PDB entry 2MCG | X-ray diffraction, 2.00 A resolution | chains 1 and 2

# Chain 1 (and 2)
Protein: Immunoglobulin lambda dimer mcg (light chain)
From: Homo sapiens
Notes: chain 2 of this document is another copy of the same molecule, construct and numbering; everything in this record applies to it too
Reference sequence: P01709 (LV2F_HUMAN); residues 2-216 here correspond to UniProt positions 21-235 (UniProt number = residue number + 19)
Chain sequence (216 residues; row label = number of the first residue in the row):
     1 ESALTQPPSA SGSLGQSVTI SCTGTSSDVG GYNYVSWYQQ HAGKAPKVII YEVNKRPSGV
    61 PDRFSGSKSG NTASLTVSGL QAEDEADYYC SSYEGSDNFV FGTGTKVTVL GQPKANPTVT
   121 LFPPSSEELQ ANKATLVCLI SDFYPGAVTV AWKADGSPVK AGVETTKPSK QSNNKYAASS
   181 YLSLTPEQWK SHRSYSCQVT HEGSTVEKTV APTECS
Disulfides: C22-C90, C138-C197
Modified residues: E1 (pyroglutamic acid; PCA)
Construct notes: conflict I20 (Phe39 in P01709), T23 (Ser42 in P01709), V29 (Ile48 in P01709), 19 further conflict positions vs the reference (P01709) not listed
Curated features (UniProtKB/Swiss-Prot):
  - region: S26 to Y34 (Complementarity-determining-1), V35 to Y51 (Framework-2), K55 to C90 (Framework-3), S91 to Y93, G95, S96, N98, F99 (Complementarity-determining-3)

# How chain 1 and chain 2 interact
Cross-chain cystine bridges: C215(1)-C215(2)
Pairs across the interface - 50 pairs, chain 1 then chain 2:
  Q40(1) with Q40(2), hydrogen bond; Y89(2)
  A45(1) with Y89(2), hydrophobic; F101(2)
  P46(1) with F101(2)
  Y51(1) with D97(2)
  P57(1) with N98(2)
  Y89(1) with K44(2), hydrogen bond (side chain-backbone); P46(2)
  S96(1) with Y51(2), hydrogen bond (backbone-side chain)
  D97(1) with Y51(2), hydrogen bond; S58(2)
  N98(1) with Y51(2)
  F99(1) with V48(2), hydrophobic
  F101(1) with Y38(2), hydrophobic; P46(2), hydrophobic; K47(2); V48(2), hydrophobic
  T120(1) with E128(2)
  L121(1) with S125(2)
  F122(1) with F122(2), hydrophobic; P123(2); T135(2); V137(2), hydrophobic
  P123(1) with F122(2)
  S126(1) with E214(2), hydrogen bond
  E128(1) with T120(2), hydrogen bond
  T135(1) with F122(2)
  V137(1) with F122(2), hydrophobic
  L139(1) with Y181(2), hydrophobic
  S141(1) with Y181(2)
  E164(1) with Q171(2); S172(2), hydrogen bond (side chain-backbone)
  T166(1) with S169(2)
  K167(1) with G43(2), hydrogen bond (side chain-backbone)
  S169(1) with T166(2); K167(2), hydrogen bond (side chain-backbone)
  Q171(1) with E164(2); Y181(2), hydrogen bond
  S172(1) with E164(2), hydrogen bond (backbone-side chain)
  N173(1) with E164(2), hydrogen bond
  A177(1) with T166(2)
  S179(1) with S179(2), hydrogen bond
  Y181(1) with L139(2), hydrophobic; S141(2); Q171(2), hydrogen bond; A177(2), hydrophobic
  C215(1) with E214(2), hydrogen bond (side chain-backbone); C215(2), disulfide
  S216(1) with E214(2)
Other interface residues (no listed pair), chain 1 (40 interface residues in all): K44, K47, V48, S125, K133, D142, T165
Other interface residues (no listed pair), chain 2 (40 interface residues in all): E1, A42, A45, P57, T103, T118, A178

# Summary
The chain 1/chain 2 interface involves 40 residues from each chain, with 1 disulfide bond and 15 hydrogen
bonds. Among the polar pairs are Q40(1)-Q40(2), Y89(1)-K44(2) and S96(1)-Y51(2).
Chain 1 and chain 2 are both Immunoglobulin lambda dimer mcg (light chain) (Homo sapiens); the structure,
Three-dimensional structure of a light chain dimer crystallized in water. conformational flexibility of a
molecule in ..., was determined by X-ray diffraction (same publication as 1DCL and 3MCG).
